1YNP - chain A; structure by X-ray diffraction, 1.25 A resolution.

# Chain A
Protein: oxidoreductase
Organism: Bacillus halodurans
UniProtKB: Q9KE47 (Q9KE47_BACHD); numbering as in UniProt (aligned over 1-297)
Amino-acid sequence (317 residues; numbered -20 to 297; 1 number in that range is skipped by the numbering (no residue carries it; nothing is unmodelled there); the number before each row is that of its first residue; numbers below 1 keep their minus sign (Met-20 is residue -20)):
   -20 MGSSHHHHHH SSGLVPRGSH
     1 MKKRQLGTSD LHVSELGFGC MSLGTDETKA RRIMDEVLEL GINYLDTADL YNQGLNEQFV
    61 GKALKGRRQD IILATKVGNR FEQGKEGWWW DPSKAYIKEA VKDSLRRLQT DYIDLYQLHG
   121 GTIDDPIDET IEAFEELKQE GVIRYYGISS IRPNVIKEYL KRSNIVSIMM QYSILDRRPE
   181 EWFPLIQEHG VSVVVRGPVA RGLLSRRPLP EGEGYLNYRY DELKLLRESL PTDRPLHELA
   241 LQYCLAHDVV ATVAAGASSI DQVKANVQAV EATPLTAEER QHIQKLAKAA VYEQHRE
Not modelled in the structure: -20 to -2, 78-92
Differences from the reference sequence: cloning artifact (-20 to -1)
Ion coordination: Na+: Glu181 (shared with 1 residue of chain B)

# Summary
Chain A is oxidoreductase (Bacillus halodurans); the structure, aldo-keto reductase AKR11C1 from Bacillus
halodurans (apo form), was determined by X-ray diffraction (same publication as 1YNQ).
